9H0Q - chains A and B of the 3 polymer chains in the assembly; structure by X-ray diffraction, 2.55 A resolution.

== Chain A (and B) ==
Molecule: Lectin
Organism: Burkholderia cenocepacia J2315
Notes: chain B of this document is another copy of the same molecule, construct and numbering; everything in this record applies to it too
UniProtKB: B4EH86 (B4EH86_BURCJ); residues 0-131 here correspond to UniProt positions 1-132 (UniProt number = residue number + 1)
Amino-acid sequence (134 residues; each row starts with the number of its first residue; numbers below 1 keep their minus sign (Gly-2 is residue -2)):
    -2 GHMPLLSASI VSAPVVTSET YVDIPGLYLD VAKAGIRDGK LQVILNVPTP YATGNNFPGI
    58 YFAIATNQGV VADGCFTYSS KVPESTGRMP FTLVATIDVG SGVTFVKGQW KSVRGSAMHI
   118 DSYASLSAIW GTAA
Disordered / not traced: -2 to 0, 131
Differences from the reference sequence: expression tag (-2 to -1)
Ligand contacts:
  - MJO (N-(beta-L-Fucopyranosyl)-biphenyl-3-carboxamide), molecule 1: Thr46, Tyr48, Ser82, Thr83, Gly84, Arg85, Ser119
  - MJO, molecule 2: Tyr58, Asp70, Gly71, Thr74, Val110, Arg111
What the authors report for this chain:
  - binding site for MJO: Tyr48, Tyr58, Thr74, Tyr75, Ser82, Thr83, Arg85, Arg111

== Chain A / chain B interface ==
Contacting residue pairs - 48 pairs, chain A then chain B:
  Lys37(A) - Leu2(B)
  Gln39(A) - Leu2(B)
  Gln39(A) - Ser124(B)
  Gln39(A) - Ile126(B)
  Ile41(A) - Ile41(B)  hydrophobic
  Phe54(A) - Glu81(B)
  Phe54(A) - Ser82(B)
  Ala69(A) - Tyr120(B)
  Asp70(A) - Tyr120(B)
  Gly71(A) - Thr46(B)
  Cys72(A) - Pro45(B)
  Cys72(A) - Thr46(B)  hydrogen bond (backbone-side chain)
  Cys72(A) - Arg85(B)
  Cys72(A) - Pro87(B)
  Phe73(A) - Arg85(B)
  Phe73(A) - Pro87(B)  hydrophobic
  Thr74(A) - Gly84(B)
  Thr74(A) - Arg85(B)  hydrogen bond (side chain-backbone)
  Tyr75(A) - Gly84(B)
  Ser76(A) - Tyr75(B)
  Ser76(A) - Glu81(B)
  Ser76(A) - Ser82(B)  hydrogen bond (side chain-backbone)
  Ser76(A) - Gly84(B)  hydrogen bond (side chain-backbone)
  Ser77(A) - Glu81(B)
  Lys78(A) - Glu81(B)  hydrogen bond (backbone-side chain)
  Pro87(A) - Pro87(B)
  Phe88(A) - Pro45(B)
  Phe88(A) - Pro87(B)  hydrophobic
  Thr89(A) - Asn43(B)  hydrogen bond (backbone-side chain)
  Thr89(A) - Pro45(B)
  Thr89(A) - Thr89(B)
  Leu90(A) - Asn43(B)
  Leu90(A) - Pro45(B)  hydrophobic
  Leu90(A) - Tyr120(B)  hydrophobic
  Val91(A) - Ile41(B)  hydrophobic
  Val91(A) - Asn43(B)  hydrogen bond (backbone-side chain)
  Val91(A) - Tyr120(B)  hydrogen bond (backbone-side chain)
  Val91(A) - Ser122(B)  hydrogen bond (backbone-side chain)
  Val91(A) - Ser124(B)
  Ala92(A) - Tyr120(B)
  Thr93(A) - Ser4(B)  hydrogen bond
  Ile126(A) - Leu2(B)
  Ile126(A) - Ile126(B)  hydrophobic
  Gly128(A) - Leu2(B)
  Thr129(A) - Pro1(B)
  Thr129(A) - Leu2(B)  hydrogen bond (backbone-backbone)
  Ala130(A) - Pro1(B)
  Ala130(A) - Leu2(B)
Interface residues without a listed pair, chain A (29 interface residues in all): Leu38, Val68, Met86, Trp127
Interface residues without a listed pair, chain B (22 interface residues in all): Pro80, Thr83, Met86, Ala125

== Summary ==
29 residues of chain A and 22 residues of chain B are in contact, with 11 hydrogen bonds. Among the polar
pairs are Cys72(A)-Thr46(B), Thr74(A)-Arg85(B) and Ser76(A)-Ser82(B). Chain A binds compound MJO. The paper
reports a binding site for MJO at Tyr48(A), Tyr58(A) and Thr74(A) among others.
Chain A and chain B are both Lectin (Burkholderia cenocepacia J2315); the structure, N terminal domain of
BC2L-C lectin in complex with N-(beta-L-Fucopyranosyl)-biphenyl-3-carboxamide, was determined by X-ray
diffraction, deposited together with 9G3K and 9G3L.
